7KI1 - chains A and R of the 6 polymer chains in the assembly; structure by electron microscopy, 2.50 A resolution.

[Chain A]
Protein: Guanine nucleotide-binding protein G(s) subunit alpha isoforms short
Source organism: Homo sapiens
UniProtKB: P63092 (GNAS2_HUMAN); residues 1-394 here = UniProt positions 1-394
Sequence (394 residues; row label = number of the first residue in the row):
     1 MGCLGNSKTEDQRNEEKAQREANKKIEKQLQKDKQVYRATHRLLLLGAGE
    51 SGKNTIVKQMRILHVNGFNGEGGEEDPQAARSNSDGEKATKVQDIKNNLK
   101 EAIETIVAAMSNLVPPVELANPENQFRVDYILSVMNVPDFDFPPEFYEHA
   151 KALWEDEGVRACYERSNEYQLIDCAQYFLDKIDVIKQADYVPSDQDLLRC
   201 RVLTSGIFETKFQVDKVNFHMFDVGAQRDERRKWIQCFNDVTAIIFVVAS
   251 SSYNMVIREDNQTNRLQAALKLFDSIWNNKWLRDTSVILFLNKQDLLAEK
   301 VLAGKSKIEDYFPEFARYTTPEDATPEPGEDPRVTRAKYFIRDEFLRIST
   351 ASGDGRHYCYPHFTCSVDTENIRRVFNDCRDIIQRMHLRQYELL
Unresolved in the structure: 1-10, 64-87, 253-263
Differences from the reference sequence: conflict Asn54 (Ser in P63092), Ala226 (Gly in P63092), Ala268 (Glu in P63092), Lys271 (Asn in P63092), Asp274 (Lys in P63092), Lys280 (Arg in P63092), Asp284 (Thr in P63092), Thr285 (Ile in P63092), Ser366 (Ala in P63092)

[Chain R]
Protein: Glucagon-like peptide 1 receptor
Source organism: Homo sapiens
UniProtKB: P43220 (GLP1R_HUMAN); residue numbers follow UniProt; this construct covers 24-463
Sequence (491 residues; numbered -8 to 482; the number before each row is that of its first residue; numbers below 1 keep their minus sign (Met-8 is residue -8)):
    -8 MKTIIALSYIFCLVFADYKDDDDLEVLFQGPARPQGATVSLWETVQKWRE
    42 YRRQCQRSLTEDPPPATDLFCNRTFDEYACWPDGEPGSFVNVSCPWYLPW
    92 ASSVPQGHVYRFCTAEGLWLQKDNSSLPWRDLSECEESKRGERSSPEEQL
   142 LFLYIIYTVGYALSFSALVIASAILLGFRHLHCTRNYIHLNLFASFILRA
   192 LSVFIKDAALKWMYSTAAQQHQWDGLLSYQDSLSCRLVFLLMQYCVAANY
   242 YWLLVEGVYLYTLLAFSVFSEQWIFRLYVSIGWGVPLLFVVPWGIVKYLY
   292 EDEGCWTRNSNMNYWLIIRLPILFAIGVNFLIFVRVICIVVSKLKANLMC
   342 KTDIKCRLAKSTLTLIPLLGTHEVIFAFVMDEHARGTLRFIKLFTELSFT
   392 SFQGLMVAILYCFVNNEVQLEFRKSWERWRLEHLHIQRDSSMKPLKCPTS
   442 SLSSGATAGSSMYTATCQASCSPAGLEVLFQGPHHHHHHHH
Unresolved in the structure: -8 to 28, 130-136, 340-342, 424-482
Differences from the reference sequence: initiating methionine (-8); expression tag (-7 to 23, 464-482); conflict Phe260 (Leu in P43220)
Cystine bridges: Cys46-Cys71, Cys62-Cys104, Cys85-Cys126, Cys226-Cys296
Reported in the primary citation:
  - mutagenesis - L384A: decreased signaling in response to tasopglutide
  - mutagenesis - Y145A, L201A, M233A, L384A: decreased signaling in response to taspoglutide
  - conformationally variable residues (helix shift, loop rearrangement, side-chain flip): Glu139, Ser206 to Ser219, Gly377
  - mutagenesis - Y145A, L201A, M233A, L384A: decreased signaling in response to semaglutide

[Chain A / chain R interface]
Residue-residue contacts (33):
  Gln31(A) with Gln263(R)
  Gln35(A) with Ser261(R); Glu262(R), hydrogen bond (side chain-backbone)
  Ala39(A) with Val259(R), hydrophobic
  His41(A) with Phe257(R)
  Phe376(A) with Phe257(R), hydrophobic
  Cys379(A) with Phe257(R)
  Arg380(A) with Phe257(R)
  Asp381(A) with Lys334(R), salt bridge
  Ile383(A) with Phe257(R), hydrophobic
  Gln384(A) with Leu255(R), hydrogen bond (side chain-backbone); Lys334(R), hydrogen bond
  Arg385(A) with Lys334(R), hydrogen bond (side chain-backbone); Ala337(R); Asn338(R)
  His387(A) with Leu254(R); Leu255(R)
  Leu388(A) with Leu255(R), hydrophobic; Ile330(R), hydrophobic; Val331(R), hydrophobic; Lys334(R)
  Gln390(A) with Arg176(R)
  Tyr391(A) with Arg176(R); Tyr250(R); Leu251(R), hydrophobic; Leu254(R), hydrophobic
  Glu392(A) with Arg348(R); Val405(R); Asn406(R), hydrogen bond; Asn407(R), hydrogen bond (side chain-backbone)
  Leu393(A) with Arg348(R); Ser352(R)
  Leu394(A) with Lys334(R)
Interface residues without a listed pair, chain A (19 interface residues in all): Arg38
Interface residues without a listed pair, chain R (26 interface residues in all): His180, Val327, Leu356, Leu359, Leu401, Tyr402

[Summary]
The interface between chain A and chain R involves 19 residues on one side and 26 on the other, with 6
hydrogen bonds and 1 salt bridge. Polar pairs include Asp381(A)-Lys334(R), Gln35(A)-Glu262(R) and
Gln384(A)-Leu255(R). The paper reports that Y145A, L201A and M233A of chain R, among others, reduce signaling
in response to taspoglutide; conformational variability at Glu139(R), Ser206(R) and Gly377(R).
Here chain A is Guanine nucleotide-binding protein G(s) subunit alpha isoforms short and chain R is
Glucagon-like peptide 1 receptor, both from Homo sapiens. Entry 7KI1 (Taspoglutide-bound Glucagon-Like
Peptide-1 (GLP-1) Receptor in Complex with Gs Protein) was determined by electron microscopy together with
7KI0 from the same study.
